PDB entry 8C7X | X-ray diffraction, 1.65 A resolution | chains A and B

== Chain A (and B) ==
Name: Serine/threonine-protein kinase B-raf
Source organism: Homo sapiens
Notes: EC 2.7.11.1; chain B of this document is another copy of the same molecule, construct and numbering; everything in this record applies to it too
Reference sequence: P15056 (BRAF_HUMAN); residues 444-721 here = UniProt positions 444-721
Sequence (284 residues; each row starts with the number of its first residue):
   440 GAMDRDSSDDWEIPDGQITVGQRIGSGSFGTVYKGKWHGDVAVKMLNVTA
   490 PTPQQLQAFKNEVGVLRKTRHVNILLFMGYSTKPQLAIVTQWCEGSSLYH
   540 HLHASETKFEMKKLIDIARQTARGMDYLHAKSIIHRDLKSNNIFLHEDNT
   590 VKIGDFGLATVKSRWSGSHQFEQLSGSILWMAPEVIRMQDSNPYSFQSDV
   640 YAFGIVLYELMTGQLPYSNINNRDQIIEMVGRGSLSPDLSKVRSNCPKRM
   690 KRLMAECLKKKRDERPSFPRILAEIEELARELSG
Disordered / not traced: 440-448, 723 (chain B: 440-447, 601-613, 723)
Sequence notes: expression tag (440-443, 722-723); conflict Ala543 (Ile in P15056), Ser544 (Ile in P15056), Lys551 (Ile in P15056), Arg562 (Gln in P15056), Asn588 (Leu in P15056), Ser630 (Lys in P15056), Glu667 (Phe in P15056), Ser673 (Tyr in P15056), Arg688 (Ala in P15056), Ser706 (Leu in P15056), Arg709 (Gln in P15056), Glu713 (Ser in P15056), Glu716 (Leu in P15056), Glu720 (Ser in P15056)
Small-molecule neighbours: TXV (N-[3-[(5-chloranyl-1H-pyrrolo[2,3-b]pyridin-3-yl)carbonyl]-2,4-bis(fluoranyl)phenyl]-3-(2-cyanopropan-2-yl)benzamide): Ile463, Val471, Ala481, Val482, Lys483, Glu501, Val504, Leu505, Leu514, Ile527, Thr529, Gln530, Trp531, Cys532, Leu567, Ile572, His574, Phe583, Ile592, Gly593, Asp594, Phe595, Leu597
Swiss-Prot annotation at these positions:
  - active site: Asp576 (Proton acceptor)
  - binding site (ATP): Ile463 to Val471, Lys483
  - modified residue: Ser446 (Phosphoserine), Ser447 (Phosphoserine), Arg671 (Omega-N-methylarginine)
  - cross-link: Lys578 (Glycyl lysine isopeptide (Lys-Gly) (interchain with G-Cter in ubiquitin))
  - natural variant: Arg462 (R462I: In CRC), Ile463 (I463S: In CRC), Gly464 (G464E: In CRC; G464V: In a colorectal cancer cell line), Gly466 (G466A: In melanoma; G466E: In melanoma; G466V: In LNCR), Ser467 (S467A: In CFC1), Phe468 (F468S: In CFC1), Gly469 (G469A: In NHL; G469E: In CFC1 and colon cancer; G469R: In NHL; G469V: In a colorectal adenocarcinoma sample), Leu485 (L485F: In CFC1), Lys499 (K499E: In CFC1; K499N: In CFC1), Glu501 (E501G: In CFC1; E501K: In CFC1), Leu525 (L525P: In CFC1), Trp531 (W531C: In NS7), 12 further natural variant entries in UniProt
  - mutagenesis: Lys483 (K483S: Reduces kinase activity with MAP2K1), Arg509 (R509H: Loss of MAP2K1-mediated-BRAF-KSR1 dimerization), Lys578 (K578R: Blocks EGF-induced ubiquitination and ERK activation), Ile666 (I666R: No effect on MAP2K1-mediated-BRAF-KSR1 dimerization, however loss of BRAF-mediated phosphorylation of MAP2K1), Arg671 (R671K: Increased kinase activity and stability in response to EGF treatment)
From the paper describing this entry:
  - contacts within the chain: Lys483-Glu501 (salt bridge)
  - binding site for TXV: Glu501, Gln530, Cys532, Asp594, Phe595
  - conformationally variable residues (side-chain flip): Phe468, Arg506, Phe595

== How chain A and chain B interact ==
Pairs across the interface (58; chain A residue first):
  Asp449(A) - Lys570(B)
  Trp450(A) - Arg506(B)
  Trp450(A) - Lys507(B)
  Trp450(A) - Thr508(B)
  Trp450(A) - Arg509(B)
  Trp450(A) - Tyr566(B)
  Lys475(A) - Arg562(B)
  Lys475(A) - Glu715(B)  salt bridge
  Trp476(A) - Tyr566(B)  hydrophobic
  His477(A) - His510(B)  hydrogen bond (backbone-side chain)
  His477(A) - Arg562(B)
  His477(A) - Asp565(B)  salt bridge
  His477(A) - Tyr566(B)
  His477(A) - Ala569(B)
  Gly478(A) - Arg562(B)
  Asp479(A) - Arg562(B)  salt bridge
  Leu505(A) - Arg509(B)
  Arg506(A) - Asp448(B)
  Arg506(A) - Trp450(B)
  Arg506(A) - Arg509(B)  hydrogen bond (backbone-side chain)
  Lys507(A) - Trp450(B)
  Thr508(A) - Trp450(B)
  Thr508(A) - Arg509(B)  hydrogen bond (backbone-side chain)
  Arg509(A) - Trp450(B)
  Arg509(A) - Leu505(B)
  Arg509(A) - Arg506(B)  hydrogen bond (side chain-backbone)
  Arg509(A) - Thr508(B)  hydrogen bond (side chain-backbone)
  Arg509(A) - Arg509(B)
  Arg509(A) - Leu515(B)
  Arg509(A) - Phe516(B)  hydrogen bond (side chain-backbone)
  Arg509(A) - Met517(B)
  His510(A) - His477(B)  hydrogen bond (side chain-backbone)
  His510(A) - Leu515(B)
  His510(A) - Met517(B)
  Val511(A) - Leu515(B)
  Val511(A) - Gln530(B)
  Leu515(A) - Arg509(B)
  Leu515(A) - His510(B)
  Leu515(A) - Val511(B)
  Leu515(A) - Leu515(B)  hydrophobic
  Phe516(A) - Arg509(B)  hydrogen bond (backbone-side chain)
  Met517(A) - Arg509(B)
  Met517(A) - His510(B)
  Gln530(A) - Val511(B)
  Arg562(A) - Lys475(B)
  Arg562(A) - His477(B)
  Arg562(A) - Gly478(B)
  Arg562(A) - Asp479(B)  salt bridge
  Asp565(A) - His477(B)  salt bridge
  Tyr566(A) - Trp450(B)
  Tyr566(A) - Trp476(B)  hydrophobic
  Ala569(A) - His477(B)
  Lys570(A) - Asp449(B)
  Lys570(A) - Trp450(B)
  Glu586(A) - Asn588(B)
  Glu586(A) - Thr589(B)  hydrogen bond
  Asn588(A) - Glu586(B)
  Glu715(A) - Lys475(B)  salt bridge
Other interface residues (no listed pair), chain A (27 interface residues in all): Leu711
Other interface residues (no listed pair), chain B (29 interface residues in all): Leu711

== Summary ==
Chain A and chain B form an interface of 27 and 29 residues respectively; the contacts include 9 hydrogen
bonds and 6 salt bridges. Polar contacts include Lys475(A)-Glu715(B), His477(A)-Asp565(B) and
Asp479(A)-Arg562(B). From the paper: a binding site for TXV at Glu501(A), Gln530(A) and Cys532(A) among
others; conformational variability at Phe468(A), Arg506(A) and Phe595(A).
Chain A and chain B are both Serine/threonine-protein kinase B-raf (Homo sapiens); the structure, Crystal
structure of BRAF in complex with a hybrid compound 6, was determined by X-ray diffraction, deposited together
with 8C7Y.
